Entry 6RUD (X-ray diffraction, 1.70 A resolution); this record covers chains A and C of the 4 polymer chains in the assembly.

== Chain A (and C) ==
Name: L-asparaginase
From: Wolinella succinogenes
Notes: EC 3.5.1.1; chain C of this document is another copy of the same molecule, construct and numbering; everything in this record applies to it too
Reference sequence: P50286 (ASPG_WOLSU); residues 3-330 here = UniProt positions 3-330
Sequence (328 residues; each row starts with the number of its first residue):
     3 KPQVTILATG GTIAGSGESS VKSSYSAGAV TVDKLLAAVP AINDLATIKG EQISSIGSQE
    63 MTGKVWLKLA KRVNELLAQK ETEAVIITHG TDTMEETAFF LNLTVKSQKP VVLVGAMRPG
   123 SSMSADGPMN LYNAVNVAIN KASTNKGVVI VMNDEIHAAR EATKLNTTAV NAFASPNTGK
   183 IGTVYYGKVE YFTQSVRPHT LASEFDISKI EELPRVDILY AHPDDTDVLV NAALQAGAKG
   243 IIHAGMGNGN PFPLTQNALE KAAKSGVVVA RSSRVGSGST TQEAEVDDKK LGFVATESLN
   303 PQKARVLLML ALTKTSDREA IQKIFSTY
Unresolved in the structure: 18-27 (chain C: 18-28)
Construct notes: conflict Pro-121 (Ser in P50286)
Swiss-Prot annotation at these positions:
  - active site: Thr-14 (O-isoaspartyl threonine intermediate)
  - binding site (substrate): Thr-93, Asp-94

== Interface between chain A and chain C ==
Pairs across the interface (35; chain A residue first):
  Arg-162(A) / Phe-194(C)
  Glu-163(A) / Phe-194(C)
  Pro-178(A) / Lys-182(C)
  Asn-179(A) / Lys-182(C)  hydrogen bond (backbone-side chain)
  Thr-180(A) / Thr-180(C)
  Thr-180(A) / Gly-181(C)
  Thr-180(A) / Lys-182(C)
  Thr-180(A) / Phe-194(C)
  Thr-180(A) / Thr-195(C)
  Gly-181(A) / Thr-180(C)
  Lys-182(A) / Pro-178(C)
  Lys-182(A) / Asn-179(C)  hydrogen bond (side chain-backbone)
  Lys-182(A) / Thr-180(C)
  Glu-192(A) / Arg-199(C)  salt bridge
  Tyr-193(A) / Val-198(C)
  Phe-194(A) / Arg-162(C)
  Phe-194(A) / Glu-163(C)
  Phe-194(A) / Thr-180(C)
  Phe-194(A) / Ser-197(C)
  Phe-194(A) / Val-198(C)  hydrogen bond (backbone-backbone)
  Phe-194(A) / Arg-199(C)
  Phe-194(A) / Ser-300(C)
  Thr-195(A) / Gln-196(C)
  Thr-195(A) / Val-198(C)
  Gln-196(A) / Thr-195(C)
  Gln-196(A) / Gln-196(C)  hydrogen bond (backbone-backbone)
  Gln-196(A) / Val-198(C)
  Ser-197(A) / Phe-194(C)
  Val-198(A) / Tyr-193(C)
  Val-198(A) / Phe-194(C)  hydrogen bond (backbone-backbone)
  Val-198(A) / Thr-195(C)
  Val-198(A) / Gln-196(C)
  Arg-199(A) / Glu-192(C)  salt bridge
  Arg-199(A) / Phe-194(C)
  Ser-300(A) / Phe-194(C)
Interface residues without a listed pair, chain A (20 interface residues in all): Tyr-187, Lys-190, Thr-283, Glu-299
Interface residues without a listed pair, chain C (20 interface residues in all): Tyr-187, Lys-190, Thr-283, Glu-299

== In short ==
Chain A and chain C each contribute 20 residues to their interface, with 5 hydrogen bonds and 2 salt bridges.
Polar pairs include Glu-192(A)/Arg-199(C), Asn-179(A)/Lys-182(C) and Phe-194(A)/Val-198(C). UniProt lists
active-site residue Thr-14(A) and substrate-binding residues Thr-93(A) and Asp-94(A) on chain A.
Both chains are L-asparaginase (Wolinella succinogenes). Entry 6RUD (Wolinella succinogenes L-asparaginase P1)
was determined by X-ray diffraction (same publication as 6RUE and 6RUF).
